Entry 5T61 (X-ray diffraction, 2.55 A resolution); this record covers chains N and R of the 24 polymer chains in the assembly.

[Chain N]
Name: Tungsten formylmethanofuran dehydrogenase subunit B
Organism: Methanothermobacter sp. CaT2
Sequence (432 residues; row label = number of the first residue in the row):
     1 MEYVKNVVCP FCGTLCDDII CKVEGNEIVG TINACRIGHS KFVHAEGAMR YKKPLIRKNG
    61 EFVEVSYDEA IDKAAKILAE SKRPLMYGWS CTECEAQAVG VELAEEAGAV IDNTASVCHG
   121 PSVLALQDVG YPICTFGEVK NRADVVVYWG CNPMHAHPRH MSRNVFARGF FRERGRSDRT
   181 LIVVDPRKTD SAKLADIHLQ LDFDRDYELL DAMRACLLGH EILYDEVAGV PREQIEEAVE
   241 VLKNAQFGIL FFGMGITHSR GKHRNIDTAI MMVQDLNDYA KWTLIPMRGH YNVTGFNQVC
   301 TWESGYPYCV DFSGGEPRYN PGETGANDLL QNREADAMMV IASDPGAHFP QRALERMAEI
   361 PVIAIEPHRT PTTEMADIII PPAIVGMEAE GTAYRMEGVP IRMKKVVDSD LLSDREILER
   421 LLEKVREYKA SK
Unresolved in the structure: 431-432
Ion coordination: 4Fe-4S cluster Fe: C9, C12, C16, C35; K+ site 1: S40, K41, V43 (shared with 1 residue of chain P); tungsten ion: C118 (together with hydrosulfuric acid, molybdopterin guanosine dinucleotide); K+ site 2: E138 (shared with 2 residues of chain M); K+ site 3: G305 (shared with 3 residues of chain M)
Residues lining bound ligands:
  - hydrosulfuric acid (H2S): T114, C118, G289, H290, V293
  - molybdopterin guanosine dinucleotide (MGD; 2-amino-5,6-dimercapto-7-methyl-3,7,8a,9-tetrahydro-8-oxa-1,3,9,10-tetraaza-anthracen-4-one guanosine dinucleotide), molecule 1: F11, C12, I37, C118, W149, G150, C151, N152, H155, A156, H157, V184, D185, P186, R187, T189, L201, F203, D204, D206, G253, M254, G255, S259, G289, H290
  - molybdopterin guanosine dinucleotide (MGD), molecule 2: K41, C91, T92, T114, V117, C118, M254, H258, H290, I341, A342, S343, D344, P345, H348, I365, E366, P367, H368, T370, P382, A383, I384, V385, D414
  - 4Fe-4S cluster (SF4): C9, F11, C12, T14, L15, C16, A34, C35, G38, P158, R159

[Chain R]
Name: Tungsten formylmethanofuran dehydrogenase subunit fwdF
Organism: Methanothermobacter wolfeii
Sequence (349 residues; row label = number of the first residue in the row):
     1 METTEVIEGK NITVERTGEE NRRLIFQDCL CAVCGLCGEI CPVSAIEVNP TGAMVRTEQE
    61 KSKIAIDENK CVLCGMCSSI CPFQALDLQI DGTSIKELAE YPKIIKSAEI DDETCIQCKA
   121 CETACPQDAI TITRELPERK DLVTGEIEID KDTCIYCGMC EEMCPVDAIE IDHQTPSSAS
   181 PVVATDIRVD EDKCVHCGIC KRICPVDAIM QVCRICPYGE YEIKTPEVTG TSYIDPELCV
   241 NCGWCQEICP VDAATVTKPF EGELIIDQDT CQACETCVMV CPCNVLSFPK PEKPGEKTTK
   301 LHKDERFCIY CGACERSCPV TAITVKRNRI NTTPIRSKAW KNAFDSLLK
Unresolved in the structure: 1-5, 18-20
Ion coordination: 4Fe-4S cluster Fe site 1: C31, C34, C37; 4Fe-4S cluster Fe site 2: C71, C74, C77; 4Fe-4S cluster Fe site 3: C115, C118, C121; 4Fe-4S cluster Fe site 4: C154, C157, C160, C204; K+ site 1: E161, E162, C164, D167; 4Fe-4S cluster Fe site 5: C164, C194, C197, C200; K+ site 2: K201, R202, C204; 4Fe-4S cluster Fe site 6 near C213 (its only coordinating residue here); 4Fe-4S cluster Fe site 7: C239, C242, C245; K+ site 3: Q246, E247, C249, D252; 4Fe-4S cluster Fe site 8: C271, C274, C277, C318; 4Fe-4S cluster Fe site 9 near C308 (its only coordinating residue here)
Residues lining bound ligands:
  - 4Fe-4S cluster (SF4), molecule 1: L24, C41, P42, V43, A45, I46, I66, C71, V72, L73, C74, G75, M76, C77
  - 4Fe-4S cluster (SF4), molecule 2: F26, C31, A32, V33, C34, G35, L36, C37, I64, C81, P82, F83, A85, L86
  - 4Fe-4S cluster (SF4), molecule 3: A108, C125, P126, A129, I130, I234, C239, V240, N241, C242, G243, W244, C245, V256
  - 4Fe-4S cluster (SF4), molecule 4: I110, C115, I116, Q117, C118, K119, A120, C121, I132, C249, P250, V251, A253
  - 4Fe-4S cluster (SF4), molecule 5: I147, C164, P165, V166, A168, I169, C194, V195, H196, C197, G198, I199, C200
  - 4Fe-4S cluster (SF4), molecule 6: I149, C154, I155, Y156, C157, G158, M159, C160, I171, I187, C204, P205, V206, A208, I209
  - 4Fe-4S cluster (SF4), molecule 7: C213, I215, C216, P217
  - 4Fe-4S cluster (SF4), molecule 8: L264, C281, P282, C283, V285, L286, C308, I309, Y310, C311, G312, A313, C314, V325
  - 4Fe-4S cluster (SF4), molecule 9: C271, Q272, A273, C274, E275, T276, C277, L301, C318, P319, V320, A322, I323

[Chain N / chain R interface]
Contacting residue pairs (19):
  D144(N) - K290(R)  salt bridge
  R168(N) - Q272(R)  hydrogen bond (side chain-backbone)
  F170(N) - K297(R)
  F171(N) - G295(R)
  R172(N) - P291(R)
  E173(N) - K300(R)  salt bridge
  R174(N) - A273(R)
  R174(N) - F288(R)
  R174(N) - P289(R)  hydrogen bond (side chain-backbone)
  R174(N) - T298(R)  hydrogen bond
  R174(N) - T299(R)  hydrogen bond (side chain-backbone)
  R174(N) - K300(R)  hydrogen bond (side chain-backbone)
  S177(N) - E275(R)  hydrogen bond
  S177(N) - F288(R)
  Q246(N) - K290(R)
  Q246(N) - P291(R)  hydrogen bond (side chain-backbone)
  Q246(N) - E292(R)
  Q246(N) - K293(R)  hydrogen bond (side chain-backbone)
  Q246(N) - P294(R)

[Overview]
The interface between chain N and chain R involves 9 residues on one side and 15 on the other; the contacts
include 8 hydrogen bonds and 2 salt bridges. Polar pairs include D144(N)-K290(R), E173(N)-K300(R) and
R168(N)-Q272(R).
Here chain N is Tungsten formylmethanofuran dehydrogenase subunit B (Methanothermobacter sp. CaT2) and chain R
is Tungsten formylmethanofuran dehydrogenase subunit fwdF (Methanothermobacter wolfeii). Entry 5T61
(Tungsten-containing formylmethanofuran dehydrogenase from methanothermobacter wolfeii, triclinic form at 2.55
A) was determined by X-ray diffraction (same publication as 5T5I and 5T5M).
